PDB entry 8EN9 | X-ray diffraction, 2.60 A resolution | chain A

[Chain A]
Molecule: Tellurite resistance protein TehA homolog
From: Haemophilus influenzae
Reference sequence: P44741 (TEHA_HAEIN); residues 1-314 here correspond to UniProt positions 15-328 (UniProt number = residue number + 14)
Amino-acid sequence (314 residues; each row starts with the number of its first residue):
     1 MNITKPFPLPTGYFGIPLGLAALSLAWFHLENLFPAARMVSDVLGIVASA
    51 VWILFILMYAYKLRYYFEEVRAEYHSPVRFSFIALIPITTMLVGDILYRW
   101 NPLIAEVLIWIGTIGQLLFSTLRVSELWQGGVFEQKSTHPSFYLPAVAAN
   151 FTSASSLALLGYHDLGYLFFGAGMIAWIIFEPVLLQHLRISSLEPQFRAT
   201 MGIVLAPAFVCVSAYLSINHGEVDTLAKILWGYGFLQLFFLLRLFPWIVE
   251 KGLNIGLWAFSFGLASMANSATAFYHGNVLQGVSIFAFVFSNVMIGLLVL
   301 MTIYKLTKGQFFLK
Unresolved in the structure: 1-4, 309-314
UniProt features mapped onto this chain:
  - site: Phe262 (Important for gating)

[In short]
Chain A is Tellurite resistance protein TehA homolog (Haemophilus influenzae); the structure, TehA native-SAD
structure, was determined by X-ray diffraction, deposited together with 8ENA.
